Entry 4ADB (X-ray diffraction, 2.20 A resolution); this record covers chains A and B.

# Chain A (and B)
Name: Succinylornithine transaminase
Organism: Escherichia coli
Notes: EC 2.6.1.17, 2.6.1.81; chain B of this document is another copy of the same molecule, construct and numbering; everything in this record applies to it too
Reference sequence: P77581 (ASTC_ECOLI); residue numbers follow UniProt; this construct covers 1-406
Sequence (406 residues; row label = number of the first residue in the row):
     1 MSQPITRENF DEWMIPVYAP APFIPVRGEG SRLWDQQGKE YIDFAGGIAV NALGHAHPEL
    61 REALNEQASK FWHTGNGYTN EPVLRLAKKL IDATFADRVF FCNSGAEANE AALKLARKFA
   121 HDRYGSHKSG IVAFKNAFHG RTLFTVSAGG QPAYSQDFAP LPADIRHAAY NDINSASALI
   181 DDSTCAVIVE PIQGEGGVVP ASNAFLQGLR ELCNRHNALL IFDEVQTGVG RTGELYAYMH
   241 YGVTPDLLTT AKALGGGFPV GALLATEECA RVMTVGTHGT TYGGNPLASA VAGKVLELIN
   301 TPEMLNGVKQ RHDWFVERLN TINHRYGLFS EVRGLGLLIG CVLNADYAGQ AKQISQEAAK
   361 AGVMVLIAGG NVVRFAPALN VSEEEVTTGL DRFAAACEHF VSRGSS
Unresolved in the structure: 1-2, 403-406 (chain B: 1-2, 404-406)
UniProt features mapped onto this chain:
  - modified residue: Lys-252 (N6-(pyridoxal phosphate)lysine)
Covalent attachments: pyridoxal phosphate (PLP) linked to Lys-252
Metal / ion sites: Na+: Ile-91, Thr-94, Ala-96
Small-molecule neighbours:
  - pyridoxal phosphate (PLP), molecule 1: Ser-104, Gly-105, Ala-106, Asn-109, Phe-138, His-139, Gly-140, Glu-190, Asp-223, Val-225, Gln-226
  - pyridoxal phosphate (PLP), molecule 2: Glu-107, Thr-280, Thr-281, Tyr-282
From the paper describing this entry:
  - binding site for pyridoxal phosphate: Gly-105, Ala-106, Asp-223, Gln-226, Lys-252, Thr-281
  - self-association interface (contacts with another copy of this molecule): Thr-277 to Tyr-282
  - binding site for pyridoxal phosphate: Glu-195 (from molecular simulation)

# How chain A and chain B interact
Pairs across the interface (222):
  Ile-5(A) with Leu-84(B), hydrophobic; Arg-85(B)
  Thr-6(A) with Leu-84(B)
  Phe-10(A) with Thr-79(B); Leu-84(B), hydrophobic
  Asp-11(A) with Arg-98(B), hydrogen bond (backbone-side chain)
  Glu-12(A) with Asp-97(B); Arg-98(B), hydrogen bond (backbone-side chain)
  Trp-13(A) with Leu-84(B); Lys-88(B); Ile-91(B), hydrophobic; Arg-98(B); Val-99(B), hydrogen bond (backbone-backbone)
  Met-14(A) with Val-83(B), hydrophobic; Leu-84(B), hydrophobic; Ala-87(B), hydrophobic; Arg-98(B), hydrogen bond (backbone-side chain); Val-99(B)
  Ile-15(A) with Arg-98(B); Val-99(B), hydrogen bond (backbone-backbone); Phe-100(B); Leu-263(B), hydrophobic; Ala-265(B), hydrophobic; Ala-270(B), hydrophobic; Met-273(B), hydrophobic
  Pro-16(A) with Arg-98(B); Ala-270(B); Met-273(B); Thr-274(B); Val-275(B), hydrogen bond (backbone-backbone)
  Val-17(A) with Met-273(B); Thr-274(B); Val-275(B); Gly-276(B), hydrogen bond (backbone-backbone); Thr-277(B); His-278(B)
  Tyr-18(A) with Asn-76(B); Gly-279(B); Thr-280(B), hydrogen bond (side chain-backbone)
  Pro-20(A) with Asn-76(B); Gly-77(B); Tyr-78(B); Thr-79(B)
  Ala-21(A) with Gly-77(B), hydrogen bond (backbone-backbone); Tyr-78(B), hydrophobic
  Phe-23(A) with Tyr-78(B), hydrophobic
  Ile-24(A) with Thr-79(B); Asn-80(B)
  Pro-25(A) with Phe-71(B); Thr-79(B)
  Val-26(A) with Lys-70(B); Phe-71(B)
  Arg-27(A) with Lys-70(B); Phe-71(B)
  Gly-28(A) with Lys-70(B), hydrogen bond (backbone-backbone); Phe-71(B)
  Gln-36(A) with Glu-81(B), hydrogen bond
  Gly-47(A) with His-73(B), hydrogen bond (backbone-side chain); Thr-74(B)
  Val-50(A) with His-73(B); Thr-281(B)
  Asn-51(A) with His-73(B), hydrogen bond (side chain-backbone)
  His-55(A) with Phe-71(B); His-73(B)
  Ala-56(A) with Ala-68(B); Lys-70(B)
  Leu-60(A) with Trp-72(B)
  Arg-61(A) with Ala-68(B); Ser-69(B); Trp-72(B)
  Leu-64(A) with Leu-64(B), hydrophobic; Ala-68(B), hydrophobic; Trp-72(B), hydrophobic
  Asn-65(A) with Asn-65(B), hydrogen bond
  Ala-68(A) with Ala-56(B); Arg-61(B); Leu-64(B), hydrophobic
  Ser-69(A) with Ala-56(B); Arg-61(B)
  Lys-70(A) with Val-26(B); Arg-27(B); Gly-28(B), hydrogen bond (backbone-backbone); Ala-56(B)
  Phe-71(A) with Pro-25(B); Val-26(B); Arg-27(B); His-55(B)
  Trp-72(A) with Ala-56(B); Leu-60(B); Arg-61(B); Leu-64(B), hydrophobic; Val-291(B), hydrophobic
  His-73(A) with Gly-47(B), hydrogen bond (side chain-backbone); Val-50(B); Asn-51(B), hydrogen bond (backbone-side chain); His-55(B); Gly-257(B)
  Thr-74(A) with Leu-33(B); Gly-47(B)
  Asn-76(A) with Tyr-18(B); Pro-20(B)
  Gly-77(A) with Pro-20(B); Ala-21(B), hydrogen bond (backbone-backbone)
  Tyr-78(A) with Pro-20(B); Ala-21(B), hydrophobic; Phe-23(B), hydrophobic; Pro-25(B); Met-364(B)
  Thr-79(A) with Phe-10(B); Pro-20(B); Ile-24(B); Pro-25(B)
  Asn-80(A) with Ile-24(B)
  Glu-81(A) with Ile-5(B); Gln-36(B), hydrogen bond
  Leu-84(A) with Ile-5(B), hydrophobic; Phe-10(B), hydrophobic; Trp-13(B)
  Arg-85(A) with Gln-3(B), hydrogen bond (side chain-backbone); Ile-5(B)
  Ala-87(A) with Met-14(B), hydrophobic
  Lys-88(A) with Trp-13(B)
  Ile-91(A) with Trp-13(B), hydrophobic
  Asp-97(A) with Glu-12(B)
  Arg-98(A) with Asp-11(B), hydrogen bond (side chain-backbone); Glu-12(B), hydrogen bond (side chain-backbone); Trp-13(B); Met-14(B), hydrogen bond (side chain-backbone); Ile-15(B)
  Val-99(A) with Trp-13(B), hydrogen bond (backbone-backbone); Met-14(B); Ile-15(B), hydrogen bond (backbone-backbone)
  Phe-100(A) with Ile-15(B)
  Asn-103(A) with Asn-103(B); Tyr-282(B)
  Ser-104(A) with Glu-107(B), hydrogen bond
  Glu-107(A) with Ser-104(B), hydrogen bond
  Glu-110(A) with Thr-142(B); Leu-143(B), hydrogen bond (side chain-backbone)
  Lys-114(A) with Arg-141(B), hydrogen bond (side chain-backbone); Phe-158(B)
  Arg-117(A) with Asp-157(B); Phe-158(B), hydrogen bond (side chain-backbone); Ala-159(B); Pro-160(B), hydrogen bond (side chain-backbone)
  Lys-118(A) with Asp-157(B)
  His-121(A) with Asp-157(B); Ala-159(B), hydrogen bond (side chain-backbone)
  Ser-129(A) with Ala-159(B), hydrogen bond (side chain-backbone); Pro-160(B)
  Arg-141(A) with Lys-114(B), hydrogen bond (backbone-side chain); Gly-276(B), hydrogen bond (side chain-backbone); Thr-277(B); His-278(B); Gly-279(B)
  Thr-142(A) with Glu-110(B); Thr-142(B)
  Leu-143(A) with Glu-110(B), hydrogen bond (backbone-side chain); Phe-144(B), hydrophobic; Pro-162(B), hydrophobic
  Phe-144(A) with Leu-143(B), hydrophobic
  Tyr-154(A) with Gly-276(B)
  Asp-157(A) with Arg-117(B); Lys-118(B), salt bridge; His-121(B), hydrogen bond (backbone-side chain)
  Phe-158(A) with Lys-114(B); Arg-117(B), hydrogen bond (backbone-side chain); Lys-118(B); Thr-277(B)
  Ala-159(A) with Arg-117(B); His-121(B); Ser-129(B), hydrogen bond (backbone-side chain)
  Pro-160(A) with Arg-117(B), hydrogen bond (backbone-side chain); Ser-129(B); Ala-163(B)
  Pro-162(A) with Leu-143(B), hydrophobic
  Ala-163(A) with Pro-160(B)
  Ala-251(A) with Tyr-282(B)
  Lys-252(A) with Thr-281(B); Tyr-282(B), hydrogen bond (backbone-side chain)
  Gly-257(A) with His-73(B)
  Phe-258(A) with Phe-258(B), hydrophobic; Pro-259(B); Tyr-282(B)
  Pro-259(A) with Phe-258(B); Tyr-282(B), hydrophobic; Asn-285(B)
  Val-260(A) with Tyr-282(B), hydrogen bond (backbone-side chain)
  Ala-265(A) with Ile-15(B), hydrophobic
  Ala-270(A) with Ile-15(B), hydrophobic; Pro-16(B)
  Met-273(A) with Ile-15(B), hydrophobic; Pro-16(B); Val-17(B); Phe-158(B), hydrophobic
  Thr-274(A) with Pro-16(B); Val-17(B)
  Val-275(A) with Pro-16(B), hydrogen bond (backbone-backbone); Val-17(B)
  Gly-276(A) with Val-17(B), hydrogen bond (backbone-backbone); Arg-141(B), hydrogen bond (backbone-side chain); Tyr-154(B)
  Thr-277(A) with Val-17(B); Arg-141(B); Phe-158(B)
  His-278(A) with Val-17(B); Arg-141(B)
  Gly-279(A) with Tyr-18(B); Arg-141(B)
  Thr-280(A) with Tyr-18(B), hydrogen bond (backbone-side chain)
  Thr-281(A) with Val-50(B); Lys-252(B)
  Tyr-282(A) with Val-50(B), hydrophobic; Asn-103(B); Ala-251(B); Lys-252(B), hydrogen bond (side chain-backbone); Phe-258(B); Pro-259(B), hydrophobic; Val-260(B), hydrogen bond (side chain-backbone)
  Asn-285(A) with Pro-259(B)
  Val-291(A) with Trp-72(B), hydrophobic
  Met-364(A) with Tyr-78(B)
Also at the interface, not in a pair above, chain A (107 interface residues in all): Asn-9, Ala-19, Leu-33, Ala-45, Ile-48, Gln-67, Gly-75, Phe-101, Asp-122, Val-146, Asp-164, Gly-256, Leu-263, Leu-287, Val-365
Also at the interface, not in a pair above, chain B (107 interface residues in all): Thr-6, Asn-9, Ala-19, Ala-45, Ile-48, Gly-75, Phe-101, Ala-106, Gln-156, Asp-164, Leu-287, Val-365

# Overview
The chain A/chain B interface involves 107 residues from each chain, with 48 hydrogen bonds and 1 salt bridge.
Among the polar pairs are Asp-157(A)/Lys-118(B), Asp-11(A)/Arg-98(B) and Glu-12(A)/Arg-98(B). Chain A binds
pyridoxal phosphate. The paper reports a binding site for pyridoxal phosphate at Gly-105(A), Ala-106(A) and
Asp-223(A) among others; a self-association interface involving Thr-277(A).
Both chains are Succinylornithine transaminase (Escherichia coli). Entry 4ADB (Structural and functional study
of succinyl-ornithine transaminase from E. coli) was determined by X-ray diffraction together with 4ADC, 4ADD
and 4ADE from the same study.
